8VES - chains A and H of the 7 polymer chains in the assembly; structure by electron microscopy, 3.22 A resolution.

[Chain A]
Name: Endoribonuclease YicC
From: Escherichia coli
Notes: EC 3.1.26.-
UniProtKB: P23839 (YICC_ECOLI); numbering as in UniProt (aligned over 1-287)
Amino-acid sequence (289 residues; row label = number of the first residue in the row; numbers below 1 keep their minus sign (Gly-1 is residue -1)):
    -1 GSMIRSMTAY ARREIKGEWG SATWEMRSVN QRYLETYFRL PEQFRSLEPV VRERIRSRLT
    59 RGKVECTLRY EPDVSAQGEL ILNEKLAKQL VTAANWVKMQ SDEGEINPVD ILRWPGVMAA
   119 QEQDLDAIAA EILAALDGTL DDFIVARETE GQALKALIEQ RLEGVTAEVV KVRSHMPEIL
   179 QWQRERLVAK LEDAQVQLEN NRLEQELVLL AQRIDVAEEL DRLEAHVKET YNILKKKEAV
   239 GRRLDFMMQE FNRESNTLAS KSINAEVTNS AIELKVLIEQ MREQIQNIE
Not modelled in the structure: -1 to 0
Differences from the reference sequence: expression tag (-1 to 0)

[Chain H]
Molecule: 26-nt RNA strand
Sequence (26 nucleotides; numbered 1 to 26; the number before each row is that of its first residue):
     1 GGCAGAAGAA UGCUGUAAAA CAGAGA
Not modelled in the structure: 8-10, 23-26

[Chain A / chain H interface]
Residue-residue contacts (16):
  Arg30(A) - C21(H)  phosphate contact
  Arg30(A) - A22(H)  salt bridge to the phosphate
  Arg211(A) - A6(H)  salt bridge to the phosphate
  Gln247(A) - A17(H)  sugar contact
  Asn250(A) - U16(H)  sugar contact
  Asn250(A) - A17(H)  sugar contact
  Arg251(A) - G2(H)  hydrogen bond to the base
  Arg251(A) - C3(H)  sugar contact
  Asn254(A) - G15(H)  hydrogen bond to the base
  Asn254(A) - U16(H)  hydrogen bond to the sugar
  Thr255(A) - C3(H)  hydrogen bond to the sugar
  Thr255(A) - A4(H)  sugar contact
  Ser258(A) - A4(H)  hydrogen bond to the sugar
  Lys259(A) - A4(H)  phosphate contact
  Arg280(A) - A17(H)  phosphate contact
  Arg280(A) - A18(H)  salt bridge to the phosphate
Also at the interface, not in a pair above, chain A (11 interface residues in all): Tyr31
Also at the interface, not in a pair above, chain H (11 interface residues in all): G5

[In short]
Chain A and chain H each contribute 11 residues to their interface; the contacts include 5 hydrogen bonds and
3 salt bridges. Polar contacts include Arg251(A)-G2(H), Asn254(A)-G15(H) and Asn254(A)-U16(H).
Here chain A is Endoribonuclease YicC (Escherichia coli) and chain H is a 26-nt RNA strand. Entry 8VES
(Structure of YicC endoribonuclease bound to an RNA substrate) was determined by electron microscopy,
deposited together with 8VER.
